Entry 3F98 (X-ray diffraction, 1.70 A resolution); this record covers chain A.

Chain A:
Name: Platelet-activating factor acetylhydrolase
Source organism: Homo sapiens
Notes: EC 3.1.1.47
UniProt: Q13093 (PAFA_HUMAN); residue numbers follow UniProt; this construct covers 47-429
Sequence (383 residues; numbered 47 to 429; the number before each row is that of its first residue):
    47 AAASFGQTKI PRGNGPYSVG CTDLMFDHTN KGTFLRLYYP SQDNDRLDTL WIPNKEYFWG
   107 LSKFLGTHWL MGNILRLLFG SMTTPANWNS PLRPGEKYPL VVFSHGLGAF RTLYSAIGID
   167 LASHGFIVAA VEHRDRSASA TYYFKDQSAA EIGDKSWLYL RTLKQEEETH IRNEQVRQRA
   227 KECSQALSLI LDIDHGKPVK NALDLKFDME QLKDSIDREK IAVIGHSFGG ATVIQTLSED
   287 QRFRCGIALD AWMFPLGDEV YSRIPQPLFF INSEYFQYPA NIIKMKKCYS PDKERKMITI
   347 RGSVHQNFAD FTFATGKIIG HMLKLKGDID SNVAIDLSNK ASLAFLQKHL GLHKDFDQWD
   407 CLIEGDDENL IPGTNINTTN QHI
Disordered / not traced: 47-48, 426-429
Covalently attached groups: R-ethyl n,N-dimethylphosphonamidate (NTJ) linked to Ser273
Ligand contacts: R-ethyl n,N-dimethylphosphonamidate (NTJ): Gly152, Leu153, Tyr160, His272, Phe274, Trp298, Phe322, His351, Gln352
Swiss-Prot annotation at these positions:
  - active site: Ser273 (Nucleophile), Asp296 (Charge relay system), His351 (Charge relay system)
  - glycosylation: Asn423 (N-linked (GlcNAc...) asparagine)
  - natural variant: Arg92 (R92H: Retains the ability to associate with HDL particles), Ile198 (I198T: Retains the ability to associate with HDL particles), Val279 (V279F: In PAFAD), Gln281 (Q281R: In PAFAD), Val379 (V379A: Retains the ability to associate with HDL particles)
  - mutagenesis: Ser108 (S108A: Activity is higher than wild-type), His114 (H114A/Q/E: Impairs the association with LDL particles), Trp115 (W115A: Impairs the association with LDL particles), Leu116 (L116A: Reduces the association with LDL particles), Met117 (M117A: Reduces the association with LDL particles), Tyr205 (Y205A: Impairs the association with LDL particles), Ser273 (S273A: Loss of activity), Asp286 (D286A: Almost no activity; D286N: Diminishes activity), Asp296 (D296A: Loss of activity; D296N: Loss of activity), Asp304 (D304A: No change in activity), Asp338 (D338A: Activity is higher than wild-type), His351 (H351A: Loss of activity), 4 further mutagenesis entries in UniProt
What the authors report for this chain:
  - catalytic residues: Leu153, Ser273, Phe274, Asp296, His351
  - binding site for R-ethyl n,N-dimethylphosphonamidate: Phe51, Gly152, Leu153, Tyr160, His272, Ser273, Phe274, Trp298, Phe322, His351, Gln352
  - conformationally variable residues (side-chain flip): His351

Overview:
R-ethyl n,N-dimethylphosphonamidate is covalently linked to Ser273. Curated annotation (UniProt) lists 3
active-site residues and 16 mutagenesis sites. The paper reports catalytic residues Leu153, Ser273 and Phe274
among others; a binding site for R-ethyl n,N-dimethylphosphonamidate at Phe51, Gly152 and Leu153 among others.
Chain A is Platelet-activating factor acetylhydrolase (Homo sapiens); the structure, Crystal structure of
human plasma platelet activating factor acetylhydrolase covalently inhibited by tabun, was determined by X-ray
diffraction, deposited together with 3F96, 3F97 and 3F9C.
